PDB entry 5EMQ | X-ray diffraction, 2.30 A resolution | chains A and B of the 4 polymer chains in the assembly

# Chain A (and B)
Molecule: Glucocorticoid receptor
Organism: Homo sapiens
Notes: chain B of this document is another copy of the same molecule, construct and numbering; everything in this record applies to it too
Reference sequence: P04150 (GCR_HUMAN); residues 430-519 here correspond to UniProt positions 411-500 (UniProt number = residue number - 19)
Sequence (94 residues; row label = number of the first residue in the row):
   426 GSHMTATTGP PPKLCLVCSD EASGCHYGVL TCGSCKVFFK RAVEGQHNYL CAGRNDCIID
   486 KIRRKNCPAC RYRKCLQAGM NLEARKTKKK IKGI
Unresolved in the structure: 426-437, 508-519 (chain B: 426-436, 509-519)
Sequence notes: expression tag (426-429)
Bound ions: Zn2+ site 1: Cys440, Cys443, Cys457, Cys460; Zn2+ site 2: Cys476, Cys482, Cys492, Cys495

# Chain A / chain B interface
Residue-residue contacts (20):
  Leu475(A) - Ile487(B)  hydrophobic
  Leu475(A) - Arg488(B)
  Leu475(A) - Asn491(B)  hydrogen bond (backbone-side chain)
  Cys476(A) - Arg488(B)
  Ala477(A) - Cys482(B)
  Ala477(A) - Ile483(B)  hydrogen bond (backbone-backbone)
  Ala477(A) - Arg488(B)
  Ala477(A) - Asn491(B)
  Arg479(A) - Arg479(B)
  Arg479(A) - Asp481(B)  salt bridge
  Asp481(A) - Arg479(B)  salt bridge
  Cys482(A) - Ala477(B)
  Ile483(A) - Ala477(B)  hydrogen bond (backbone-backbone)
  Ile487(A) - Leu475(B)  hydrophobic
  Arg488(A) - Leu475(B)
  Arg488(A) - Cys476(B)  hydrogen bond (side chain-backbone)
  Arg488(A) - Ala477(B)
  Asn491(A) - Leu475(B)  hydrogen bond (side chain-backbone)
  Asn491(A) - Ala477(B)
  Asn491(A) - Asn491(B)
Other interface residues (no listed pair), chain B (12 interface residues in all): Gly478, Cys492

# Overview
10 residues of chain A face 12 of chain B across their interface, with 5 hydrogen bonds and 2 salt bridges.
Polar pairs include Arg479(A)-Asp481(B), Leu475(A)-Asn491(B) and Arg488(A)-Cys476(B). Cys440(A), Cys443(A),
Cys457(A) and Cys460(A) coordinate Zn2+ site 1.
Both chains are Glucocorticoid receptor (Homo sapiens). Entry 5EMQ (Transcription factor GRDBD and GRE
complex) was determined by X-ray diffraction.
